4M7M - chain A; structure by X-ray diffraction, 2.57 A resolution.

[Chain A]
Molecule: Cellular retinoic acid-binding protein 2
From: Homo sapiens
UniProt: P29373 (RABP2_HUMAN); residues 1-137 here correspond to UniProt positions 2-138 (UniProt number = residue number + 1)
Amino-acid sequence (137 residues; row label = number of the first residue in the row):
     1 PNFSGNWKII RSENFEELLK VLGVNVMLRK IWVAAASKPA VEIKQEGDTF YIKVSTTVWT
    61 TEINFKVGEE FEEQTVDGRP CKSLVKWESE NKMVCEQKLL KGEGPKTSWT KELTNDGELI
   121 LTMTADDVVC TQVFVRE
Covalent attachments: retinal (RET) linked to Lys111
Sequence notes: engineered mutation Trp32 (Ala33 in P29373), Val54 (Thr55 in P29373), Trp59 (Arg60 in P29373), Lys111 (Arg112 in P29373), Gln132 (Arg133 in P29373), Phe134 (Tyr135 in P29373)
Residues lining bound ligands: retinal (RET): Phe15, Trp32, Ala36, Pro39, Ile52, Val54, Thr56, Ile63, Val76, Trp109, Leu121, Met123, Gln132
UniProt features mapped onto this chain:
  - motif: Lys20 to Lys30 (Nuclear localization signal)
  - cross-link: Lys101 (Glycyl lysine isopeptide (Lys-Gly) (interchain with G-Cter in SUMO))

[In short]
Covalently linked retinal: at Lys111.
Chain A is Cellular retinoic acid-binding protein 2 (Homo sapiens); the structure, Crystal structure of the
R111K:R132Q:Y134F:T54V:R59W:A32W mutant of the Cellular Retinoic Acid Binding Protein Type II in ..., was
determined by X-ray diffraction, deposited together with 4I9R, 4I9S and 4M6S.
